3UFD - chains A and C of the 4 polymer chains in the assembly; structure by X-ray diffraction, 2.80 A resolution.

Chain A:
Name: Regulatory protein
Source organism: Enterobacter sp. RFL1396
UniProtKB: Q8GGH0 (Q8GGH0_9ENTR); numbering as in UniProt (aligned over 1-79)
Amino-acid sequence (82 residues; numbered -2 to 79; the number before each row is that of its first residue; numbers below 1 keep their minus sign (Gly-2 is residue -2)):
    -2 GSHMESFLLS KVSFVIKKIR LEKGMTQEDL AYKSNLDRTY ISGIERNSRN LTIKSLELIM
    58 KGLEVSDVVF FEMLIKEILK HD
Unresolved in the structure: -2 to 1, 78-79
Differences from the reference sequence: expression tag (-2 to 0)
From the paper describing this entry:
  - binding site for chloride ion: Arg43
  - binding site for the 19-nt DNA strand: Asp34, Thr36, Tyr37, Arg46, Asn47, Thr49, Ser52
  - binding site for the 19-nt DNA strand (chain C): Arg17, Gln24, Ser39, Arg43, Asn44
  - specificity-determining residues: Arg35, Thr36, Arg46
  - mutagenesis - R35A: abolished binding to OL+R operator (citing earlier work)
  - conformationally variable residues (loop rearrangement, side-chain flip): Arg43 to Arg46

Chain C:
Molecule: 19-nt DNA strand
Sequence (19 nucleotides; each row starts with the number of its first residue):
     1 ATGTAGACTA TAGTCGACA

How chain A and chain C interact:
Pairs across the interface - 12 pairs, chain A then chain C:
  Arg17(A) with DT2(C), salt bridge to the phosphate
  Thr23(A) with DA1(C), sugar contact; DT2(C), phosphate contact
  Gln24(A) with DT2(C), hydrogen bond to the phosphate; DG3(C), hydrogen bond to the phosphate
  Arg35(A) with DG3(C), hydrogen bond to the base
  Thr36(A) with DT4(C), base contact; DA5(C), base contact
  Ser39(A) with DG3(C), hydrogen bond to the phosphate
  Arg43(A) with DG3(C), salt bridge to the phosphate; DT4(C), phosphate contact
  Asn44(A) with DT4(C), phosphate contact
Also at the interface, not in a pair above, chain A (11 interface residues in all): Glu25, Asn47, Thr49
Also at the interface, not in a pair above, chain C (7 interface residues in all): DA12, DG13

Overview:
11 residues of chain A face 7 of chain C across their interface; the contacts include 4 hydrogen bonds and 2
salt bridges. Polar contacts include Arg35(A)-DG3(C), Gln24(A)-DT2(C) and Gln24(A)-DG3(C). From the paper: a
binding site for the 19-nt DNA strand at Asp34(A), Thr36(A) and Tyr37(A) among others; R35A of chain A
abolishes binding to OL+R operator.
Chain A is Regulatory protein (Enterobacter sp. RFL1396) and chain C is a 19-nt DNA strand; the structure,
C.Esp1396I bound to its highest affinity operator site OM, was determined by X-ray diffraction.
